6DM1 - chains A and D of the 4 polymer chains in the assembly; structure by electron microscopy, 4.20 A resolution (low resolution: residue-level contacts below are approximate; hydrogen-bond / salt-bridge calls are withheld).

[Chain A]
Name: Glutamate receptor 2, Voltage-dependent calcium channel gamma-2 subunit
From: Rattus norvegicus
UniProtKB: chimeric construct of P19491, Q9Y698: residues 10-998 from P19491 (GRIA2_RAT), isoform P19491-2 positions 25-841 (offset varies); residues 1001-1207 from Q9Y698 positions 2-208 (UniProt number = residue number - 999)
Chain sequence (1031 residues; each row starts with the number of its first residue; note: 172 numbers in that range are skipped by the numbering (no residue carries them; nothing is unmodelled there)):
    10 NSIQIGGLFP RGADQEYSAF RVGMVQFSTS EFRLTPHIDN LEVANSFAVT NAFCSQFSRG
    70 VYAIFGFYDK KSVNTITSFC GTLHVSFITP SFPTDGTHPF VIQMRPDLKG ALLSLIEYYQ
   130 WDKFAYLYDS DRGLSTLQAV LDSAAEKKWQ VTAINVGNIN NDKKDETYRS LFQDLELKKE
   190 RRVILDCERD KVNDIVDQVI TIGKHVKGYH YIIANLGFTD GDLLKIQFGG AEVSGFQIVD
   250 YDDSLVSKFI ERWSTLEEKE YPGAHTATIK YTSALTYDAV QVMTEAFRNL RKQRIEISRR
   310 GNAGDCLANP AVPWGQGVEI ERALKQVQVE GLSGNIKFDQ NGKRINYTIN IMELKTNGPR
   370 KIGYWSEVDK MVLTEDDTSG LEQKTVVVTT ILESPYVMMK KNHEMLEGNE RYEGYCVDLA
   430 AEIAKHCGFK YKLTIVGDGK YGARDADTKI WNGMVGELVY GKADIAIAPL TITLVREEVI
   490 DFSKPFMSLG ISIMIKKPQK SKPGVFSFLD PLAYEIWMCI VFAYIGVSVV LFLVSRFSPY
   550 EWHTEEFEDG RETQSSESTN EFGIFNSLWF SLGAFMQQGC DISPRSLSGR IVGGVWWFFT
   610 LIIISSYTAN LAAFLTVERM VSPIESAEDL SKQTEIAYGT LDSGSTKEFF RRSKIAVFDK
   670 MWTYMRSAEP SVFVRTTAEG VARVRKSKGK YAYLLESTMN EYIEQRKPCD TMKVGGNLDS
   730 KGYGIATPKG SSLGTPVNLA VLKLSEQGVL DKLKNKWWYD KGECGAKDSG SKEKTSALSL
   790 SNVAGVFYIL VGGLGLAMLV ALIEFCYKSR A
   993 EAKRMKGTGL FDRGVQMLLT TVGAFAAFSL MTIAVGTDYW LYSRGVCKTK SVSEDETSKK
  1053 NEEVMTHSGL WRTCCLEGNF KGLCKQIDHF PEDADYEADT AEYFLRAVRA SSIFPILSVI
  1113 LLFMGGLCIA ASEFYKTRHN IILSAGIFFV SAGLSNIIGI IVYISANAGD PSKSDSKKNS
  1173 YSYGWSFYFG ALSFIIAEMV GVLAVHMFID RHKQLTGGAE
Not modelled in the structure: 550-564, 993-1001, 1043-1055, 1162-1168, 1209-1212
Differences from the reference sequence: conflict Glu-241 (Asn256 in P19491), Leu-382 (Val397 in P19491), Glu-384 (Gly405 in P19491), Asp-385 (Asn406 in P19491), Gln-392 (Asn413 in P19491), Asp-1047 (Asn48 in Q9Y698); linker (999-1000); expression tag (1208-1212)
Disulfides: Cys-63/Cys-315, Cys-718/Cys-773, Cys-1039/Cys-1067, Cys-1066/Cys-1076
Ligand contacts:
  - cyclothiazide (CYZ), molecule 1: Ile-481, Pro-494, Ser-497, Ser-729, Lys-730, Gly-731
  - cyclothiazide (CYZ), molecule 2: Pro-494, Phe-495, Met-496, Ser-497, Leu-751, Ser-754, Leu-759, Asp-760, Lys-763
  - glutamic acid (GLU): Tyr-450, Pro-478, Leu-479, Thr-480, Arg-485, Leu-650, Gly-653, Ser-654, Thr-655, Lys-656, Glu-705, Tyr-732
  - GYY (N-[3-({4-[(3-aminopropyl)amino]butyl}amino)propyl]-2-(naphthalen-1-yl)acetamide): Gln-586, Gln-587, Gly-588, Cys-589

[Chain D]
Name: Glutamate receptor 2, Voltage-dependent calcium channel gamma-2 subunit
From: Rattus norvegicus
UniProtKB: chimeric construct of P19491, Q9Y698: residues 10-998 from P19491 (GRIA2_RAT), isoform P19491-2 positions 25-841 (offset varies); residues 1001-1207 from Q9Y698 positions 2-208 (UniProt number = residue number - 999)
Chain sequence (1031 residues; row label = number of the first residue in the row; note: 172 numbers in that range are skipped by the numbering (no residue carries them; nothing is unmodelled there)):
    10 NSIQIGGLFP RGADQEYSAF RVGMVQFSTS EFRLTPHIDN LEVANSFAVT NAFCSQFSRG
    70 VYAIFGFYDK KSVNTITSFC GTLHVSFITP SFPTDGTHPF VIQMRPDLKG ALLSLIEYYQ
   130 WDKFAYLYDS DRGLSTLQAV LDSAAEKKWQ VTAINVGNIN NDKKDETYRS LFQDLELKKE
   190 RRVILDCERD KVNDIVDQVI TIGKHVKGYH YIIANLGFTD GDLLKIQFGG AEVSGFQIVD
   250 YDDSLVSKFI ERWSTLEEKE YPGAHTATIK YTSALTYDAV QVMTEAFRNL RKQRIEISRR
   310 GNAGDCLANP AVPWGQGVEI ERALKQVQVE GLSGNIKFDQ NGKRINYTIN IMELKTNGPR
   370 KIGYWSEVDK MVLTEDDTSG LEQKTVVVTT ILESPYVMMK KNHEMLEGNE RYEGYCVDLA
   430 AEIAKHCGFK YKLTIVGDGK YGARDADTKI WNGMVGELVY GKADIAIAPL TITLVREEVI
   490 DFSKPFMSLG ISIMIKKPQK SKPGVFSFLD PLAYEIWMCI VFAYIGVSVV LFLVSRFSPY
   550 EWHTEEFEDG RETQSSESTN EFGIFNSLWF SLGAFMQQGC DISPRSLSGR IVGGVWWFFT
   610 LIIISSYTAN LAAFLTVERM VSPIESAEDL SKQTEIAYGT LDSGSTKEFF RRSKIAVFDK
   670 MWTYMRSAEP SVFVRTTAEG VARVRKSKGK YAYLLESTMN EYIEQRKPCD TMKVGGNLDS
   730 KGYGIATPKG SSLGTPVNLA VLKLSEQGVL DKLKNKWWYD KGECGAKDSG SKEKTSALSL
   790 SNVAGVFYIL VGGLGLAMLV ALIEFCYKSR
   992 AEAKRMKGTG LFDRGVQMLL TTVGAFAAFS LMTIAVGTDY WLYSRGVCKT KSVSEDETSK
  1052 KNEEVMTHSG LWRTCCLEGN FKGLCKQIDH FPEDADYEAD TAEYFLRAVR ASSIFPILSV
  1112 ILLFMGGLCI AASEFYKTRH NIILSAGIFF VSAGLSNIIG IIVYISANAG DPSKSDSKKN
  1172 SYSYGWSFYF GALSFIIAEM VGVLAVHMFI DRHKQLTGGA E
Not modelled in the structure: 550-562, 992-1001, 1043-1055, 1162-1168, 1210-1212
Differences from the reference sequence: conflict Glu-241 (Asn256 in P19491), Leu-382 (Val397 in P19491), Glu-384 (Gly405 in P19491), Asp-385 (Asn406 in P19491), Gln-392 (Asn413 in P19491), Asp-1047 (Asn48 in Q9Y698); linker (999-1000); expression tag (1208-1212)
Disulfides: Cys-63/Cys-315, Cys-718/Cys-773, Cys-1039/Cys-1067, Cys-1066/Cys-1076
Ligand contacts:
  - cyclothiazide (CYZ), molecule 1: Ile-481, Ser-497, Ser-729, Lys-730, Gly-731
  - cyclothiazide (CYZ), molecule 2: Pro-494, Phe-495, Met-496, Ser-497, Leu-751, Ser-754, Leu-759, Asp-760, Lys-763
  - glutamic acid (GLU): Tyr-450, Pro-478, Leu-479, Thr-480, Arg-485, Gly-653, Ser-654, Thr-655, Lys-656, Glu-705, Lys-730, Tyr-732
  - GYY (N-[3-({4-[(3-aminopropyl)amino]butyl}amino)propyl]-2-(naphthalen-1-yl)acetamide): Gln-586, Asp-590, Thr-617

[Interface between chain A and chain D]
Pairs across the interface - 78 pairs, chain A then chain D:
  Leu-483(A) / Leu-751(D)
  Leu-483(A) / Lys-752(D)
  Glu-486(A) / Lys-493(D)
  Glu-486(A) / Leu-751(D)
  Phe-491(A) / Lys-493(D)
  Ser-492(A) / Lys-493(D)
  Lys-493(A) / Glu-486(D)
  Lys-493(A) / Phe-491(D)
  Lys-493(A) / Ser-492(D)
  Pro-494(A) / Pro-494(D)
  Phe-517(A) / Phe-607(D)
  Phe-517(A) / Ile-611(D)
  Phe-574(A) / Leu-596(D)
  Phe-574(A) / Arg-599(D)
  Trp-578(A) / Arg-599(D)
  Leu-581(A) / Trp-606(D)
  Met-585(A) / Trp-606(D)
  Met-585(A) / Phe-607(D)
  Gln-586(A) / Gln-586(D)
  Gln-587(A) / Ala-583(D)
  Gln-587(A) / Gln-586(D)
  Gln-587(A) / Trp-606(D)
  Asp-590(A) / Asp-590(D)
  Asp-590(A) / Ser-592(D)
  Ile-613(A) / Leu-610(D)
  Tyr-616(A) / Ile-611(D)
  Thr-617(A) / Ser-614(D)
  Leu-624(A) / Asn-619(D)
  Phe-658(A) / Glu-755(D)
  Lys-716(A) / Glu-1084(D)
  Lys-716(A) / Asp-1085(D)
  Leu-748(A) / Leu-483(D)
  Leu-751(A) / Thr-482(D)
  Leu-751(A) / Leu-483(D)
  Leu-751(A) / Glu-486(D)
  Glu-755(A) / Leu-483(D)
  Glu-755(A) / Arg-661(D)
  Thr-784(A) / Ala-622(D)
  Thr-784(A) / Phe-623(D)
  Ala-786(A) / Asp-519(D)
  Ala-786(A) / Pro-520(D)
  Leu-787(A) / Pro-520(D)
  Leu-787(A) / Ala-522(D)
  Leu-787(A) / Ile-525(D)
  Leu-787(A) / Ser-615(D)
  Ser-788(A) / Ile-525(D)
  Leu-789(A) / Ile-525(D)
  Leu-789(A) / Ile-1156(D)
  Val-792(A) / Ile-612(D)
  Val-795(A) / Phe-608(D)
  Val-795(A) / Ile-611(D)
  Phe-796(A) / Cys-528(D)
  Phe-796(A) / Phe-608(D)
  Phe-796(A) / Ile-1153(D)
  Tyr-797(A) / Leu-1097(D)
  Tyr-797(A) / Ile-1150(D)
  Tyr-797(A) / Val-1154(D)
  Ile-798(A) / Val-604(D)
  Leu-799(A) / Ala-532(D)
  Leu-799(A) / Val-536(D)
  Leu-799(A) / Val-604(D)
  Val-800(A) / Ile-1149(D)
  Val-800(A) / Ile-1150(D)
  Gly-802(A) / Ile-600(D)
  Leu-803(A) / Val-539(D)
  Leu-803(A) / Val-601(D)
  Leu-803(A) / Leu-1146(D)
  Ala-806(A) / Ser-597(D)
  Ala-806(A) / Ile-600(D)
  Ala-806(A) / Val-601(D)
  Val-809(A) / Leu-596(D)
  Val-809(A) / Ser-597(D)
  Ala-810(A) / Val-543(D)
  Ala-810(A) / Ser-597(D)
  Phe-814(A) / Phe-546(D)
  Phe-814(A) / Tyr-549(D)
  Lys-817(A) / Tyr-549(D)
  Ser-818(A) / Tyr-549(D)
Interface residues without a listed pair, chain A (57 interface residues in all): Thr-482, Ser-497, Gly-582, Leu-620, Ala-621, Lys-752, Asp-760, Lys-783, Ser-785, Ser-790, Ala-793, Leu-805, Met-807, Leu-811
Interface residues without a listed pair, chain D (69 interface residues in all): Ile-481, Ser-497, Leu-521, Leu-542, Gly-588, Arg-594, Trp-605, Thr-609, Ala-618, Val-626, Phe-658, Leu-727, Asn-747, Leu-748, Asn-1132, Ile-1139, Ser-1157

[Summary]
Chain A and chain D form an interface of 57 and 69 residues respectively. Cyclothiazide and compound GYY are
bound between chain A and chain D. Chain A binds glutamic acid. Chain D binds glutamic acid.
Both chains are Glutamate receptor 2, Voltage-dependent calcium channel gamma-2 subunit (Rattus norvegicus).
Entry 6DM1 (Open state GluA2 in complex with STZ and blocked by NASPM, after micelle signal subtraction) was
determined by electron microscopy together with 6O9G, 6DLZ and 6DM0 from the same study.
